Entry 9IXX (electron microscopy, 3.15 A resolution); this record covers chains A and B of the 5 polymer chains in the assembly.

# Chain A
Protein: G-alpha q
Organism: Homo sapiens
Amino-acid sequence (361 residues; row label = number of the first residue in the row):
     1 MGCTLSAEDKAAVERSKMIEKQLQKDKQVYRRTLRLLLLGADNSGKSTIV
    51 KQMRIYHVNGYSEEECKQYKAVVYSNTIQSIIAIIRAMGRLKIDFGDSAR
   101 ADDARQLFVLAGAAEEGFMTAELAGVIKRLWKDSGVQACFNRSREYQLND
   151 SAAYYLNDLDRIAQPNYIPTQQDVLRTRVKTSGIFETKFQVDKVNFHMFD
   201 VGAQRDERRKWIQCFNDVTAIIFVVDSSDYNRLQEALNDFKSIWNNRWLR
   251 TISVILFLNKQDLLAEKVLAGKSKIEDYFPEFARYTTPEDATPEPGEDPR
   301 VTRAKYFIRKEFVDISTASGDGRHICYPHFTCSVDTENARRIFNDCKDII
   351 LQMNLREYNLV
Disordered / not traced: 1-4, 56-180

# Chain B
Protein: Guanine nucleotide-binding protein G(I)/G(S)/G(T) subunit beta-1
Organism: Homo sapiens
UniProtKB: P62873 (GBB1_HUMAN); residues 7-345 here correspond to UniProt positions 2-340 (UniProt number = residue number - 5)
Amino-acid sequence (351 residues; row label = number of the first residue in the row; numbers below 1 keep their minus sign (Met-5 is residue -5)):
    -5 MHHHHHHGSLLQSELDQLRQEAEQLKNQIRDARKACADATLSQITNNIDP
    45 VGRIQMRTRRTLRGHLAKIYAMHWGTDSRLLVSASQDGKLIIWDSYTTNK
    95 VHAIPLRSSWVMTCAYAPSGNYVACGGLDNICSIYNLKTREGNVRVSREL
   145 AGHTGYLSCCRFLDDNQIVTSSGDTTCALWDIETGQQTTTFTGHTGDVMS
   195 LSLAPDTRLFVSGACDASAKLWDVREGMCRQTFTGHESDINAICFFPNGN
   245 AFATGSDDATCRLFDLRADQELMTYSHDNIICGITSVSFSKSGRLLLAGY
   295 DDFNCNVWDALKADRAGVLAGHDNRVSCLGVTDDGMAVATGSWDSFLKIW
   345 N
Disordered / not traced: -5 to 7
Construct notes: initiating methionine (-5); expression tag (-4 to 6)
Swiss-Prot annotation at these positions:
  - modified residue: Ser7 (N-acetylserine), His271 (Phosphohistidine)

# Chain A / chain B interface
Contacting residue pairs (51; chain A residue first):
  Asp9(A) with Thr91(B)
  Ala12(A) with Asn93(B)
  Val13(A) with Asn93(B)
  Arg15(A) with Val95(B), hydrogen bond (side chain-backbone)
  Ser16(A) with Asn93(B); Lys94(B), hydrogen bond (side chain-backbone)
  Ile19(A) with Lys94(B); Ala97(B), hydrophobic
  Glu20(A) with Lys94(B), salt bridge
  Leu23(A) with Gly58(B); Leu60(B); Lys94(B)
  Asp26(A) with Leu60(B); Lys83(B)
  Lys27(A) with Leu60(B)
  Tyr30(A) with Ala61(B)
  Thr181(A) with Asp123(B); Asn124(B), hydrogen bond (backbone-side chain); Ala145(B); His147(B), hydrogen bond (side chain-backbone)
  Ser182(A) with Asp123(B)
  Gly183(A) with Leu122(B); Asp123(B); Asn124(B)
  Ile184(A) with Trp104(B); Leu122(B); Asp123(B)
  Phe199(A) with Trp104(B)
  Ala203(A) with Asn124(B)
  Gln204(A) with Leu122(B)
  Arg205(A) with Asp191(B), salt bridge
  Arg209(A) with Cys209(B); Asp233(B), salt bridge
  Lys210(A) with Tyr150(B); Cys209(B); Asp233(B); Asn235(B), hydrogen bond; Asp251(B), salt bridge
  Trp211(A) with Leu122(B), hydrophobic; Tyr150(B)
  Cys214(A) with Lys62(B), hydrogen bond (backbone-side chain); Tyr64(B), hydrogen bond; Gln80(B); Trp104(B); Met106(B), hydrogen bond
  Phe215(A) with Trp104(B); Leu122(B), hydrophobic
  Asn216(A) with Lys62(B), hydrogen bond; Trp337(B)
  Trp248(A) with Arg319(B); Trp337(B), hydrophobic
Also at the interface, not in a pair above, chain A (28 interface residues in all): Gln213, Val218
Also at the interface, not in a pair above, chain B (34 interface residues in all): Asp81, Ile85, His96, Gly146, Thr148, Gly167, Met193

# Summary
Chain A and chain B form an interface of 28 and 34 residues respectively, with 9 hydrogen bonds and 4 salt
bridges. Among the polar pairs are Glu20(A)-Lys94(B), Arg205(A)-Asp191(B) and Arg209(A)-Asp233(B).
Here chain A is G-alpha q and chain B is Guanine nucleotide-binding protein G(I)/G(S)/G(T) subunit beta-1,
both from Homo sapiens. Entry 9IXX (Structural basis of the cysteinyl leukotriene receptor type 2 activation
by LTD4) was determined by electron microscopy.
